Entry 8E9Y (electron microscopy, 2.79 A resolution); this record covers chains A and B of the 5 polymer chains in the assembly.

[Chain A]
Molecule: Muscarinic acetylcholine receptor M3
From: Homo sapiens
Reference sequence: P20309 (ACM3_HUMAN); the construct lacks a stretch of the UniProt sequence and is renumbered around it, so the offset changes along the chain: 46-265 = UniProt 46-265; 446-463 = UniProt 266-283; 464-590 = UniProt 464-590
Chain sequence (568 residues; row label = number of the first residue in the row; note: 180 numbers in that range are skipped by the numbering (no residue carries them; nothing is unmodelled there)):
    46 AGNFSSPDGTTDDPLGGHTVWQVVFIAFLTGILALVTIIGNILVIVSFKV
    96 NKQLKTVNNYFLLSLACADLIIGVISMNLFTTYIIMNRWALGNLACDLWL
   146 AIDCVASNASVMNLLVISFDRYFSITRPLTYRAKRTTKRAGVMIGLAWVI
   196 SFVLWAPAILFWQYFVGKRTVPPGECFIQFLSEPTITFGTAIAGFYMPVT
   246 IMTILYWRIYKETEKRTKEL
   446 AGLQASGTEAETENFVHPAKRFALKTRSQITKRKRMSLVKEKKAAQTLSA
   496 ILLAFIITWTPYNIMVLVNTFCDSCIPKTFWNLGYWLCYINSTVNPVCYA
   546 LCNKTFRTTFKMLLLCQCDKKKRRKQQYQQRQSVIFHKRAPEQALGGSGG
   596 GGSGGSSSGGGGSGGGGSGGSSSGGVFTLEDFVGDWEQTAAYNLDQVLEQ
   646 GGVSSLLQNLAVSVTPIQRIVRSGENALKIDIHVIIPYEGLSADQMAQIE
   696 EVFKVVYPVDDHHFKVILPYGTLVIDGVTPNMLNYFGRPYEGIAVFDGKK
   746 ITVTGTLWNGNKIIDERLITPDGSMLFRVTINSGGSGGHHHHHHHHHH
Disordered / not traced: 46-64, 446-485, 564-793
Disulfide bonds: C141-C221, C517-C520
Sequence notes: conflict C149 (Tyr in P20309), G239 (Ala in P20309); expression tag (591-793)
Residues lining bound ligands: CNO (WE9; 8-chloro-11-(4-methyl-4-oxo-4lambda~5~-piperazin-1-yl)-5H-dibenzo[b,e][1,4]diazepine): D148, C149, S152, N153, W200, L226, T232, T235, A236, G239, F240, W504, Y507, N508, V511, Y530, C533, Y534

[Chain B]
Molecule: miniGq
From: Homo sapiens
Chain sequence (246 residues; numbered 1 to 246; the number before each row is that of its first residue):
     1 MGSTVSAEDKAAAERSKMIDKNLREDGEKARRTLRLLLLGADNSGKSTIV
    51 KQMRILHGGSGGSGGTSGIFETKFQVDKVNFHMFDVGGQRDERRKWIQCF
   101 NDVTAIIFVVDSSDYNRLQEALNDFKSIWNNRWLRTISVILFLNKQDLLA
   151 EKVLAGKSKIEDYFPEFARYTTPEDATPEPGEDPRVTRAKYFIRKEFVDI
   201 STASGDGRHICYPHFTCAVDTENARRIFNDCKDIILQMNLREYNLV
Disordered / not traced: 1-4, 50-67, 87-92

[How chain A and chain B interact]
Residue-residue contacts (34):
  N103(A) with Y243(B)
  R166(A) with Y243(B)
  S169(A) with N239(B), hydrogen bond (backbone-side chain); Y243(B), hydrogen bond
  I170(A) with L236(B); N239(B); L240(B), hydrophobic
  P173(A) with I235(B); L236(B), hydrophobic
  L174(A) with L34(B), hydrophobic; V79(B), hydrophobic; F81(B), hydrophobic; F228(B), hydrophobic; K232(B); I235(B), hydrophobic
  R177(A) with N239(B); Y243(B), hydrogen bond
  A178(A) with R32(B)
  I254(A) with L245(B), hydrophobic
  R261(A) with Q237(B); L240(B); V246(B)
  L265(A) with Y212(B); D233(B)
  K488(A) with N244(B), hydrogen bond (side chain-backbone); L245(B); V246(B)
  A489(A) with L245(B), hydrogen bond (backbone-backbone)
  T492(A) with N244(B), hydrogen bond (side chain-backbone)
  C547(A) with N244(B)
  N548(A) with E242(B), hydrogen bond; N244(B), hydrogen bond (backbone-side chain)
  K549(A) with N244(B)
  T550(A) with E242(B)
Interface residues without a listed pair, chain A (22 interface residues in all): D165, T175, T258, R552
Interface residues without a listed pair, chain B (21 interface residues in all): I210, C231, R241

[Overview]
The interface between chain A and chain B involves 22 residues on one side and 21 on the other, with 8
hydrogen bonds. Polar contacts include S169(A)-N239(B), S169(A)-Y243(B) and R177(A)-Y243(B). Bound to chain A:
CNO.
Here chain A is Muscarinic acetylcholine receptor M3 and chain B is miniGq, both from Homo sapiens. Entry 8E9Y
(CryoEM structure of miniGq-coupled hM3Dq in complex with CNO) was determined by electron microscopy (same
publication as 8E9W, 8E9X, 8E9Z and 8EA0).
